Entry 5ZGB (electron microscopy, 3.63 A resolution); this record covers chains B and C of the 17 polymer chains in the assembly.

# Chain B
Molecule: PsaB
Organism: Cyanidioschyzon merolae (strain 10D)
Notes: EC 1.97.1.12
UniProtKB: Q85FY6 (PSAB_CYAM1); numbering as in UniProt (aligned over 1-732)
Sequence (732 residues; row label = number of the first residue in the row):
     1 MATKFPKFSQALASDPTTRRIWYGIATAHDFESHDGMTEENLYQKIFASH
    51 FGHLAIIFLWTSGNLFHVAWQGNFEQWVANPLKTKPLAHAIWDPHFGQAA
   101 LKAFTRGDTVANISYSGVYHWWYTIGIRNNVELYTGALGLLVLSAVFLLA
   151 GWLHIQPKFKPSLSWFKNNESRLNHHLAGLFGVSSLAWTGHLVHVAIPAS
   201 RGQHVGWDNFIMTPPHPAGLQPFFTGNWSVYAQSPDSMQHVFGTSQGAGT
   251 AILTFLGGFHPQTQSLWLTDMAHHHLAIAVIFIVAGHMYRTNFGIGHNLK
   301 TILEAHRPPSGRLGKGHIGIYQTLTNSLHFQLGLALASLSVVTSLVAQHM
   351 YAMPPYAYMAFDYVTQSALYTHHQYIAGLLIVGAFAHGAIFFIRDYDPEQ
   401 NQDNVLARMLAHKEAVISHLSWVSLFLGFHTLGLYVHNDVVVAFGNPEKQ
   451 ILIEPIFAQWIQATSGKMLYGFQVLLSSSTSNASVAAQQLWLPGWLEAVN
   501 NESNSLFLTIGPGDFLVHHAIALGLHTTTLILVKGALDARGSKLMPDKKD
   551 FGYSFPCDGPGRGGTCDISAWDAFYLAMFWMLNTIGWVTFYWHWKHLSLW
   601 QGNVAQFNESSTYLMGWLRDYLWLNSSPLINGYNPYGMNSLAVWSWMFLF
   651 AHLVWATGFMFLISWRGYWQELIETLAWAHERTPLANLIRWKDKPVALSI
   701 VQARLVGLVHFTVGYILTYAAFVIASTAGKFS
Not modelled in the structure: 1
Curated features (UniProtKB/Swiss-Prot):
  - binding site ([4Fe-4S] cluster): Cys557, Cys566
  - binding site (chlorophyll a): His652, Met660, Tyr668
  - binding site (phylloquinone): Trp669
Residues lining bound ligands:
  - (2S)-2,3-dihydroxypropyl octadecanoate (3XQ): His430, Leu434, Ile451, Ile453
  - beta-carotene (BCR), molecule 1: Phe5, Ile25, Ile689
  - beta-carotene (BCR), molecule 2: Leu54, Ile57, Phe58, Phe147, Gly179, Val183, Ser184, Leu186
  - beta-carotene (BCR), molecule 3: Phe58, Leu65, Trp121, Trp122, Ile125, Gly136, Leu140, Trp207
  - beta-carotene (BCR), molecule 4: Leu186, Leu220, Ile283, Val284, His287, Ile295
  - beta-carotene (BCR), molecule 5: Phe330, Gly333, Leu334, Ala337, Val341, Ile381, Ala384, Phe385, Gly388, Phe391, Phe392, Ala536
  - beta-carotene (BCR), molecule 6: Met409, Val533, Leu537
  - beta-carotene (BCR), molecule 7: Phe429, Leu432, Gly433, Val436
  - beta-carotene (BCR), molecule 8: Trp646, Met647, Phe650, Trp669, Leu672, Ile673, Leu676
  - chlorophyll a (CLA), molecule 1: Phe5, Phe8, Gly24, Ile25, Ala28, His29, Phe31, His34, Lys45, Ser49, Gly52, His53, Ile56
  - chlorophyll a (CLA), molecule 2: Thr18, Ile21, Trp22, Ile673, Leu676, Ala677, His680, Ile689, Arg690, Trp691, Lys692, Asp693, Pro695, Val696, Leu698
  - chlorophyll a (CLA), molecule 3: Trp22, Phe650, Leu653, Val654, Thr657, Met660, Phe661, Leu698, Val706, Val709, His710, Val713
  - chlorophyll a (CLA), molecule 4: Ile25, Ala26, Thr27, Ala28, His29, Asp30, His329, Leu332, Leu336, Leu379, Leu380, Val382, Gly383, Ala386, His387, Ile390, Arg394, Tyr553, Ser554, Trp571, Phe574, Met578, Leu705, Val709, Val713
  - chlorophyll a (CLA), molecule 5: His29, Phe31, Glu32, Tyr43, Ile46, Ser49, His50, His53, Leu54, Ile57, Phe166, Arg172, His176, Leu180, Phe181, Leu328, His329, Gln331, Leu332, Ala335, Leu336, Leu339
  - chlorophyll a (CLA), molecule 6: His29, His53, Ile56, Ile57, Trp60, Ile376, Leu379, Leu380
  - chlorophyll a (CLA), molecule 7: Phe47, Phe51, Val146, Phe147, Leu149, Ala150, Leu153, His154, Phe159, Pro161, Trp165
  - chlorophyll a (CLA), molecule 8: Phe47, His50, Phe51, Leu54, Trp121, Trp165, Phe166, Asn168, Ser171, Arg172, His175, His176, Gly179, Leu180, Phe181, Tyr356
  - chlorophyll a (CLA), molecule 9: Ile56, Leu59, Trp60, Ser62, Gly63, Phe66, His67, Trp70, Gln71, His89, Ala90, Ile91, Trp92, Leu141
  - chlorophyll a (CLA), molecule 10: Phe58, Trp60, Thr61, Ser116, Gly117, Val118, Trp121, Ser184, Ala187, Leu339, Val342, Thr343, Val346, Met350, Tyr356, Leu369, His372, His373, Ile376, Leu380
  - chlorophyll a (CLA), molecule 11: Trp60, Asn64, His67, Val68, Ala88, His89, Asn112, Ile113, Ser114, Tyr115, Ser116, Val643, Trp644, Met647, Leu717
  - chlorophyll a (CLA), molecule 12: Trp60, Asn64, Tyr115, Ser116, Val118, Ala368, Thr371, His372, Tyr375, Ile376, Leu379, Trp644, Met647, Ile716, Leu717, Tyr719, Ala720, Ile724
  - chlorophyll a (CLA), molecule 13: His89, Ala90, Ile91, Trp92, Asp93, His95, Phe96, Asn112, Ala642, Val643, Trp646
  - chlorophyll a (CLA), molecule 14: Trp92, Pro94, His95
  - chlorophyll a (CLA), molecule 15: Trp121, Thr124, Ile125, Leu180, Phe181, Ser184, Ser185, Trp188, Leu192, Leu268, Met271, His274, His275, Ile278, Phe282, Val342, Leu345, Val346, His349, Met350, Pro355, Tyr356
  - chlorophyll a (CLA), molecule 16: Ile125, Gly126, Ile127, Glu132, Thr135, Gly136, Ser184, Ala187, Trp188, Gly190, His191, His194, Val195, Val205, Gly206, Trp207, Phe210
  - chlorophyll a (CLA), molecule 17: Trp165, Asn168, Ser171, His175, Thr291, Asn292, Phe293
  - chlorophyll a (CLA), molecule 18: Asn169, Arg172, Leu173, His176, Leu177, Phe181, Phe282, Leu299, Leu303, Tyr321, Leu324, Gln331, Leu334, Ala335, Ser338, Leu339, Val342
  - chlorophyll a (CLA), molecule 19: Leu173, Leu177, Ile281, Phe282, Ala285, Met288, Tyr289, Leu299, Ile302
  - chlorophyll a (CLA), molecule 20: Asn174, His175, Ala178, Gly179, Val183, Ile283, His287, Tyr289, Arg290, Thr291, Phe293, Gly294, Ile295
  - chlorophyll a (CLA), molecule 21: Leu186, Ala187, Thr189, Gly190, Val193, His194, Phe210, Ile211, Thr213, Pro214, Pro215, His216, Gly219, Leu220, Tyr231, Ile252, Leu253, Leu276
  - chlorophyll a (CLA), molecule 22: Trp228, Ser229, Tyr231, Ala232, Leu253, Phe255, His273, Leu276, Ala277, Val280, Ile281, Leu490
  - chlorophyll a (CLA), molecule 23: Phe255, Gly258, Leu266, Asp270, Met271, His273, His274, Ala277, Ile278, Ile281, Leu345, His349, Met353, Trp491, Trp495
  - chlorophyll a (CLA), molecule 24: Val284, His287, Met288, Ile295, Gly296, His297
  - chlorophyll a (CLA), molecule 25: Met288, His297, Thr301, Ile302, Ala305, His306
  - chlorophyll a (CLA), molecule 26: Ile302, Leu303, His306, Leu313, His317, Ile320, Phe330, Val405, Leu406, Met409
  - chlorophyll a (CLA), molecule 27: Ala305, His306, Arg307, Pro308, Pro309, Ser310, Arg312, Leu313
  - chlorophyll a (CLA), molecule 28: Arg312, Leu313, Gly314, Val405, Arg408, Met409, His412, Ala415, Val416, His419
  - chlorophyll a (CLA), molecule 29: Leu334, Ala337, Ser338, Val341, Leu345, Gln348, His349, Tyr351, Ala352, Met353, Leu506, Phe507
  - chlorophyll a (CLA), molecule 30: Val341, Ser344, Leu345, Gln348, Gln374, Gly378, Ile381, Phe385, Gly524, Leu525, Thr528, Thr529, Leu532, Met581, Thr584, Ile585
  - chlorophyll a (CLA), molecule 31: Gln348, Tyr351, Tyr370, Gln374, Phe457, Ala458, Trp460, Ile461, Gln462, Phe507, Leu508, Ile510, Asp514, His518, Ile521, Leu525, Val588, Tyr591, Trp592, Lys595
  - chlorophyll a (CLA), molecule 32: Ala415, His419, Trp422
  - chlorophyll a (CLA), molecule 33: Val416, Leu420, Val423, Ala522, Leu525, His526, Thr529
  - chlorophyll a (CLA), molecule 34: Ser418, His419, Ser421, Trp422, Leu425
  - chlorophyll a (CLA), molecule 35: Ser421, Ser424, Leu425, Gly428, Phe429, Leu432, Leu523, Thr527, Leu530, Ile531, Leu576, Phe579, Trp580
  - chlorophyll a (CLA), molecule 36: Trp422, Leu425, Phe426, Phe429, His430
  - chlorophyll a (CLA), molecule 37: Trp422, Val423, Phe426, Leu427, Ile453, Glu454, Pro455, Ile456, Phe457, Ala458, Asp514, Phe515, His518, His519, Ala522, His526
  - chlorophyll a (CLA), molecule 38: Phe429, Gly433, Leu434, Val436, His437, Val440, Val441, Lys449, Ile451
  - chlorophyll a (CLA), molecule 39: Thr431, Leu432, Val436, Asp439, Val440, Leu523, Phe579, Trp580, Asn583, Trp587, Leu614, Leu618, Leu622, Trp655, Phe711
  - chlorophyll a (CLA), molecule 40: Thr431, Leu432, Tyr435, Val517, Ala520, Leu523, Asn583, Trp587, Phe590, Leu614, Trp617, Leu622, Ser626, Ile630, Phe648, His652, Trp655, Phe711, Tyr715, Thr718, Tyr719, Phe722
  - chlorophyll a (CLA), molecule 41: Phe457, Trp460, Phe472
  - chlorophyll a (CLA), molecule 42: Trp460, Ile461, Thr464, Ser465, Leu475, Leu476, Ala483, Trp491, Trp495, Phe507
  - chlorophyll a (CLA), molecule 43: Leu475, Asn482, Ala483, Ala486, Ala487, Leu490, Trp491
  - chlorophyll a (CLA), molecule 44: Trp646, Leu649, Phe650, His652, Leu653, Trp655, Ala656, Phe659
  - chlorophyll a (CLA), molecule 45: Leu653, Ala656, Thr657, Phe659, Met660, Ile663, Ser664, Tyr668, Trp669, Leu672
  - chlorophyll a (CLA), molecule 46: Leu676, Ala679, His680, Thr683, Ala686, Ile689
  - chlorophyll a (CLA), molecule 47: Trp678, Ala679, Arg682, Thr683, Pro684
  - chlorophyll a (CLA), molecule 48: Pro684, Leu685, Ile689
  - phylloquinone (PQN): Ile21, Trp22, Ile25, Met660, Phe661, Ser664, Trp665, Arg666, Trp669, Ala697, Leu698, Ala703
  - 4Fe-4S cluster (SF4): Cys557, Asp558, Gly559, Pro560, Thr565, Cys566, Trp665, Ile700, Arg704

# Chain C
Molecule: PsaC
Organism: Cyanidioschyzon merolae (strain 10D)
Notes: EC 1.97.1.12
UniProtKB: Q85G47 (PSAC_CYAM1); residue numbers follow UniProt; this construct covers 1-81
Sequence (81 residues; each row starts with the number of its first residue):
     1 MAHTVKIYDNCIGCTQCVRACPLDVLEMVPWDGCKAGQMASAPRTEDCVG
    51 CKRCETACPTDFLSIRVYLGGETTRSMGLAY
Not modelled in the structure: 1
Curated features (UniProtKB/Swiss-Prot):
  - binding site ([4Fe-4S] cluster): Cys11, Cys14, Cys17, Cys21, Cys48, Cys51, Cys54, Cys58
Metal / ion sites: 4Fe-4S cluster Fe near Cys51 (its only coordinating residue here)
Residues lining bound ligands:
  - 4Fe-4S cluster (SF4), molecule 1: Val5, Cys21, Pro22, Leu23, Val25, Leu26, Cys48, Val49, Gly50, Cys51, Lys52, Arg53, Cys54, Val67
  - 4Fe-4S cluster (SF4), molecule 2: Cys11, Ile12, Gly13, Cys14, Thr15, Gln16, Cys17, Met28, Ala57, Cys58, Pro59, Thr60, Ser64, Ile65

# Chain B / chain C interface
Residue-residue contacts - 33 pairs, chain B then chain C:
  Asp15(B) with Glu72(C)
  Pro16(B) with Glu72(C); Thr74(C)
  Thr17(B) with Met77(C); Leu79(C)
  Arg19(B) with Glu72(C); Met77(C), hydrogen bond
  Leu544(B) with Phe62(C)
  Met545(B) with Phe62(C), hydrophobic; Arg66(C), hydrogen bond
  Pro546(B) with Phe62(C)
  Asp547(B) with Phe62(C); Arg66(C), salt bridge
  Asp550(B) with Tyr68(C)
  Phe551(B) with Arg66(C); Val67(C); Tyr68(C), hydrophobic
  Pro556(B) with Leu69(C), hydrophobic
  Asp558(B) with Lys52(C); Arg66(C), salt bridge
  Pro560(B) with Thr56(C)
  Gly561(B) with Thr56(C)
  Arg562(B) with Phe62(C); Leu63(C)
  Arg666(B) with Met77(C)
  Glu674(B) with Ala80(C); Tyr81(C)
  Ala677(B) with Tyr81(C), hydrophobic
  Trp691(B) with Tyr81(C), hydrophobic
  Lys694(B) with Leu79(C); Tyr81(C)
  Pro695(B) with Tyr81(C), hydrogen bond (backbone-side chain)
  Val696(B) with Met77(C), hydrophobic
Also at the interface, not in a pair above, chain B (26 interface residues in all): Ala11, Ser14, Gly559, Glu681
Also at the interface, not in a pair above, chain C (16 interface residues in all): Glu55, Thr73

# In short
The interface between chain B and chain C involves 26 residues on one side and 16 on the other, with 3
hydrogen bonds and 2 salt bridges. Among the polar pairs are Asp547(B)-Arg66(C), Asp558(B)-Arg66(C) and
Arg19(B)-Met77(C).
Chain B is PsaB and chain C is PsaC, both from Cyanidioschyzon merolae (strain 10D); the structure, Cryo-EM
structure of the red algal PSI-LHCR, was determined by electron microscopy together with 5ZGH from the same
study.
